4L5T - chains A and B of the 4 polymer chains in the assembly; structure by X-ray diffraction, 3.40 A resolution.

# Chain A (and B)
Name: Interferon-activable protein 202
Organism: Mus musculus
Notes: fragment: p202 HIN2; chain B of this document is another copy of the same molecule, construct and numbering; everything in this record applies to it too
UniProtKB: Q9R002 (IFI2_MOUSE); numbering as in UniProt (aligned over 244-445)
Amino-acid sequence (203 residues; each row starts with the number of its first residue):
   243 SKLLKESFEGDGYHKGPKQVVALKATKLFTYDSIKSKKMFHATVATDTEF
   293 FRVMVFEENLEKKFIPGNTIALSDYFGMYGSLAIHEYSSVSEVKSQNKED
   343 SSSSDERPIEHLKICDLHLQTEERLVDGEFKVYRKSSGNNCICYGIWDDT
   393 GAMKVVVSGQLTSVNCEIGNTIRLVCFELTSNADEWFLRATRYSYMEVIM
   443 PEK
Unresolved in the structure: 243-244, 336-353, 443-445 (chain B: 243, 338-351, 443-445)
Sequence notes: expression tag (243); variant P350 (Leu in Q9R002), E364 (Lys in Q9R002), S379 (Thr in Q9R002), A432 (Ser in Q9R002)
UniProt features mapped onto this chain:
  - region: M281 to T288 (Required for homomultimerization)
  - site: H283 (Mediates interaction with TP53BP1)
  - mutagenesis: H283 (H283F: Loss of interaction with TP53BP1; when associated with F-84; H283G: Abolished homomultimerization), Y321 (Y321R: Impaired homotetramerization), R376 (R376E: Promotes formation of a homodimer), N381 to N382 (Impaired homotetramerization), K396 (K396A: Impaired homotetramerization), E420 (E420A: Impaired homotetramerization), N424 (N424A: Impaired homotetramerization), R431 (R431A: Impaired homotetramerization), R434 to Y435 (Impaired homotetramerization)
What the authors report for this chain:
  - self-association interface (contacts with another copy of this molecule); pairs are residue here / residue on that copy: D253-Y273 (hydrogen bond), K279-D253 (hydrogen bond), Y321-Y321 (hydrophobic contact), Q362-N382 (hydrogen bond), T363-N382, E420-R431 (salt bridge), N424-K396 (hydrogen bond)
  - mutagenesis - R376E: unchanged binding to AIM2 HIN

# Chain A / chain B interface
Residue-residue contacts - 9 pairs, chain A then chain B:
  S378(A) with N381(B)
  S379(A) with G380(B), hydrogen bond (side chain-backbone); N381(B)
  G380(A) with S379(B)
  N381(A) with R376(B); S378(B), hydrogen bond; S379(B)
  D426(A) with A425(B); D426(B)
Also at the interface, not in a pair above, chain A (6 interface residues in all): R376

# Overview
The interface between chain A and chain B involves 6 residues on one side and 7 on the other, with 2 hydrogen
bonds. Among the polar pairs are S379(A)-G380(B) and N381(A)-S378(B). The paper reports that R376E of chain A
leaves binding to AIM2 HIN unchanged; a self-association interface involving D253(A), K279(A) and Y321(A)
among others.
Both chains are Interferon-activable protein 202 (Mus musculus). Entry 4L5T (Crystal structure of the
tetrameric p202 HIN2) was determined by X-ray diffraction together with 4L5S, 4L5Q and 4L5R from the same
study.
